Entry 9NBA (electron microscopy, 8.60 A resolution (very low resolution: no residue pairs are listed; an interface is given only as per-side residue counts)); this record covers chains F and G of the 6 polymer chains in the assembly.

Chain F:
Name: AUGMIN subunit 6
Organism: Arabidopsis thaliana
Reference sequence: Q94BP7 (AUG6_ARATH); residues 1-387 here = UniProt positions 1-387
Chain sequence (387 residues; row label = number of the first residue in the row):
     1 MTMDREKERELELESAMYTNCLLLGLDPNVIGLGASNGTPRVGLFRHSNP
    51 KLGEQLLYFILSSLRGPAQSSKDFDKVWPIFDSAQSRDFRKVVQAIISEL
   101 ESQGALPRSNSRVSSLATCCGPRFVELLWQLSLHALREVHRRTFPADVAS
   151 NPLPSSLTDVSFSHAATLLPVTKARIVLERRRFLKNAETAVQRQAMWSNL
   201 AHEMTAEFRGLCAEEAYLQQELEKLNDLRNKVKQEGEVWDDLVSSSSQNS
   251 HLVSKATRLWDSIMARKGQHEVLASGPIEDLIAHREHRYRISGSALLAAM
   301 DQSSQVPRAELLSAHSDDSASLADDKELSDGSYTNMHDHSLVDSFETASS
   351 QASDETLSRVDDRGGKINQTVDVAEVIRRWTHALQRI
Unresolved in the structure: 299-387

Chain G:
Name: AUGMIN subunit 7
Organism: Arabidopsis thaliana
Reference sequence: Q0WTP1 (AUG7_ARATH); numbering as in UniProt (aligned over 1-329)
Chain sequence (329 residues; each row starts with the number of its first residue):
     1 MAAKQMEEIQKKLRLLSYPRANAPAQSLLFAGMERYALLEWLFFKLLGDK
    51 SPFSQQNLQGDAGVRDEETVRIQYLAEIAKFLGITPTVDIEAIQGHGTYE
   101 DRMEMLRNIVDLVEASLFSDNQEWSIDEQVAKDIQLIDAIAERQSLIFSE
   151 ECKLFPADVQIQSIYPLPDVSELETKLSEQAKILSNLQQKVDDLAAKHAY
   201 NPDEEYTEVESQLRARLESFLETARAFNTIYTKEIRPWTHMMEVPQLHGF
   251 GPAANRLLEAYNMLLKFLGNLKNLRDSHAALSIGSSGTVAGEPSSVTRIV
   301 SDCEAALTVLNRDLGILSASIAREQGERL
Unresolved in the structure: 251-329

How chain F and chain G interact:
At this resolution (9 A) residue pairs are not listed: 19 residues of chain F and 20 of chain G lie at the interface.

Summary:
Chain F and chain G form an interface of 19 and 20 residues respectively.
Chain F is AUGMIN subunit 6 and chain G is AUGMIN subunit 7, both from Arabidopsis thaliana; the structure,
Augmin/V junction(open), was determined by electron microscopy, deposited together with 9NA8, 9NA9, 9NBB and
9NBD.
